Entry 4HPC (X-ray diffraction, 1.40 A resolution); this record covers chain A.

Chain A:
Protein: Nitrophorin-4
Organism: Rhodnius prolixus
UniProtKB: Q94734 (NP4_RHOPR); residues 1-184 here correspond to UniProt positions 22-205 (UniProt number = residue number + 21)
Sequence (184 residues; row label = number of the first residue in the row):
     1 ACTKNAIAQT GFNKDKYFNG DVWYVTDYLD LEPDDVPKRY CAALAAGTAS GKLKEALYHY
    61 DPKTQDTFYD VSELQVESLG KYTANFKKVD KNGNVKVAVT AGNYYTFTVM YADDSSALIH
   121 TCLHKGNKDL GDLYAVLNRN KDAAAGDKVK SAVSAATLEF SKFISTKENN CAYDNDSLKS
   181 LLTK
Not modelled in the structure: 34-38
Curated features (UniProtKB/Swiss-Prot):
  - binding site (heme): His-59
Disulfide bonds: Cys-2/Cys-122, Cys-41/Cys-171
Ion coordination: heme Fe: His-59 (together with cysteine)
Residues lining bound ligands:
  - cysteine (CYS): His-59, Leu-123, Leu-130, Gly-131, Leu-133
  - heme (HEM): Val-25, Tyr-28, Tyr-40, Ala-42, Leu-44, Glu-55, Leu-57, His-59, Phe-68, Asp-70, Phe-86, Lys-88, Tyr-105, Phe-107, Ile-119, Thr-121, Leu-123, Lys-125, Lys-128, Leu-133, Thr-166

Overview:
Chain A binds heme and cysteine. From UniProt: heme-binding residue His-59.
Chain A is Nitrophorin-4 (Rhodnius prolixus); the structure, Crystal structure of Nitrophorin 4 from Rhodnius
prolixus Complexed with Cysteine at pH 7.4, was determined by X-ray diffraction, deposited together with 4HPA,
4HPB and 4HPD.
